4MOC - chain A; structure by X-ray diffraction, 2.50 A resolution.

== Chain A ==
Protein: Acyl-coenzyme A thioesterase 12
From: Homo sapiens
Notes: EC 3.1.2.1
UniProtKB: Q8WYK0 (ACO12_HUMAN); residue numbers follow UniProt; this construct covers 7-336
Amino-acid sequence (332 residues; numbered 5 to 336; the number before each row is that of its first residue):
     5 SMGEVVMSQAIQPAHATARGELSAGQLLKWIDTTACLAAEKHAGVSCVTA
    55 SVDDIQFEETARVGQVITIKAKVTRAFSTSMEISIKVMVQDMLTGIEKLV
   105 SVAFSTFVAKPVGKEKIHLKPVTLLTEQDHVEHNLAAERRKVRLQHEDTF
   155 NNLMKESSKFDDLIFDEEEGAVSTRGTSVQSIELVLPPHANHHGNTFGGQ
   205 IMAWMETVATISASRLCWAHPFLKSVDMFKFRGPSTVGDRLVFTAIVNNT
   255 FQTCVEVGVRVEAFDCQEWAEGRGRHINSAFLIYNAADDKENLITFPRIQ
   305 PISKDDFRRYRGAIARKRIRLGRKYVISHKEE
Unresolved in the structure: 5, 154-178, 304-336
Construct notes: expression tag (5-6)
Swiss-Prot annotation at these positions:
  - binding site (CoA): T53 to S55, S82 to S84, R144, K234 to R236
  - modified residue (N6-succinyllysine): K33, K159, K228
  - natural variant: L190 (L190H: Found in a clear cell renal carcinoma case)
Ligand contacts: coenzyme A (COA): V52, T53, A54, S55, F81, S82, T83, S84, T110, V112, R144, R147, L148, E151, T200, F201, G202, I205, K234, F235, R236, G237, P238, S239, I281
What the authors report for this chain:
  - binding site for coenzyme A: R144
  - catalytic residues: D36, N195

== Overview ==
Ligands of chain A: coenzyme A. From UniProt: 10 CoA-binding residues. The paper reports catalytic residues
D36 and N195; a binding site for coenzyme A at R144.
Chain A is Acyl-coenzyme A thioesterase 12 (Homo sapiens); the structure, Human Acyl-coenzyme A Thioesterase
12, was determined by X-ray diffraction, deposited together with 4MOB.
